PDB entry 3D54 | X-ray diffraction, 3.50 A resolution | chains I and K of the 4 polymer chains in the assembly

[Chain I]
Protein: Phosphoribosylformylglycinamidine synthase II
Source organism: Thermotoga maritima
Notes: EC 6.3.5.3
UniProt: Q9X0X3 (PURL_THEMA); residues 1-603 here = UniProt positions 1-603
Sequence (629 residues; each row starts with the number of its first residue; numbers below 1 keep their minus sign (Met-25 is residue -25)):
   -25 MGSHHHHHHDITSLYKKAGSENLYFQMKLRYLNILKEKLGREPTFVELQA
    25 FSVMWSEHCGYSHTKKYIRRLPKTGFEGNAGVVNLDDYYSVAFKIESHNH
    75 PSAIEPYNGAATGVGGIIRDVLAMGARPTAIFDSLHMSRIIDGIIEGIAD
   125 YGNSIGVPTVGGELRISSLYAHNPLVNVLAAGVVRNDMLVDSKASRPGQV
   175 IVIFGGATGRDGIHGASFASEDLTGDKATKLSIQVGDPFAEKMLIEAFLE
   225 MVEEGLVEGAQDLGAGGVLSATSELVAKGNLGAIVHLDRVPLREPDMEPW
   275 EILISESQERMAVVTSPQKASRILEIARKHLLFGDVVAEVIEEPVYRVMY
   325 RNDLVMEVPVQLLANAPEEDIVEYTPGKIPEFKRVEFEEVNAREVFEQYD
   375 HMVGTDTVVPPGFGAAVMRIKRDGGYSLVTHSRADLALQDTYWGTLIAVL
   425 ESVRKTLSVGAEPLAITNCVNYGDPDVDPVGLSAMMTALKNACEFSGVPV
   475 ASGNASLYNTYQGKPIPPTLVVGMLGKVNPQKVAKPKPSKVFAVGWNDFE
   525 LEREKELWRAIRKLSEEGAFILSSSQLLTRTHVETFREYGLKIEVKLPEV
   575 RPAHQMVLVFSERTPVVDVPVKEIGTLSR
Disordered / not traced: -25 to 1, 49-51, 187-202
Sequence notes: expression tag (-25 to 0)
Metal / ion sites: Na+: Asp94, Asp236
Residues lining bound ligands: ADP (adenosine-5'-diphosphate): Asp107, Leu109, Gly135, Gly136, Glu137, Leu138, Arg139, Ala366, Val369, Phe370, Tyr373, Pro385, Gly386, Phe387, Gly388, Lys429, Ser547, Ser548, Ser549, Thr553, Thr555, His556
Curated features (UniProtKB/Swiss-Prot):
  - active site: His32, His72 (Proton acceptor)
  - binding site (ATP): Tyr35, Lys68, Asp107, Gly136 to Arg139, Gly388, Lys429, Asn442, Gly477, Ser549, His556
  - binding site (Mg(2+)): Glu70, Asp94, Asp236, Asn478
  - binding site (substrate): Ser71 to His74, Arg93, Gly189, Gln208, Glu280 to Gln282, Ser480
  - mutagenesis: His32 (H32A: Loss of FGAM synthase activity; H32Q: Loss of FGAM synthase activity), His72 (H72A: Strong decrease of the binding affinity and 20-fold decrease of the catalytic efficiency for FGAR. It has no effect on the ATP binding site, however it affects binding of FGAR ...)
Reported in the primary citation:
  - binding site for ADP: Asp107, Gly136, Arg139, Ala366, Gly388, Lys429, Ser548

[Chain K]
Protein: Formylglycinamide ribonucleotide amidotransferase
Source organism: Thermotoga maritima
Notes: EC 6.3.5.3
UniProt: Q9X0X1 (Q9X0X1_THEMA); residues 1-82 here = UniProt positions 1-82
Sequence (82 residues; row label = number of the first residue in the row):
     1 MPLFKFAIDVQYRSNVRDPRGETIERVLREEKGLPVKKLRLGKSIHLEVE
    51 AENKEKAYEIVKKACEELLVNPVVEEYEVREL

[Interface between chain I and chain K]
Residue-residue contacts - 11 pairs, chain I then chain K:
  Glu79(I) with Asn71(K), hydrogen bond
  Tyr81(I) with Arg20(K), hydrogen bond
  Thr203(I) with Arg13(K), hydrogen bond (backbone-side chain)
  Lys204(I) with Asn15(K)
  Ile207(I) with Arg13(K)
  Val209(I) with Tyr12(K), hydrophobic; Arg20(K)
  Asp211(I) with Arg17(K), salt bridge; Pro19(K)
  Arg267(I) with Arg17(K)
  Leu305(I) with Arg26(K)
Interface residues without a listed pair, chain I (14 interface residues in all): Ile78, Asn82, Gly210, Phe213, Phe307
Interface residues without a listed pair, chain K (13 interface residues in all): Val16, Glu22, Thr23, Val73, Val74
Interface features reported in the paper:
  - interface residues, chain I: Ile207(I), Leu305(I)
  - interface residues, chain K: Pro19(K), Thr23(K)

[Overview]
The interface between chain I and chain K involves 14 residues on one side and 13 on the other; the contacts
include 3 hydrogen bonds and 1 salt bridge. Polar pairs include Asp211(I)-Arg17(K), Glu79(I)-Asn71(K) and
Tyr81(I)-Arg20(K). The paper reports a binding site for ADP at Asp107(I), Gly136(I) and Arg139(I) among
others; interface residues Ile207(I), Leu305(I) and Pro19(K) among others.
Chain I is Phosphoribosylformylglycinamidine synthase II and chain K is Formylglycinamide ribonucleotide
amidotransferase, both from Thermotoga maritima; the structure, Structure of PurLQS from Thermotoga maritima,
was determined by X-ray diffraction.
